PDB entry 3SI8 | X-ray diffraction, 2.15 A resolution | chains A and T of the 3 polymer chains in the assembly

== Chain A ==
Protein: DNA polymerase eta
Source organism: Homo sapiens
Notes: EC 2.7.7.7
UniProtKB: Q9Y253 (POLH_HUMAN); residues 1-432 here = UniProt positions 1-432
Amino-acid sequence (435 residues; row label = number of the first residue in the row; numbers below 1 keep their minus sign (Gly-2 is residue -2)):
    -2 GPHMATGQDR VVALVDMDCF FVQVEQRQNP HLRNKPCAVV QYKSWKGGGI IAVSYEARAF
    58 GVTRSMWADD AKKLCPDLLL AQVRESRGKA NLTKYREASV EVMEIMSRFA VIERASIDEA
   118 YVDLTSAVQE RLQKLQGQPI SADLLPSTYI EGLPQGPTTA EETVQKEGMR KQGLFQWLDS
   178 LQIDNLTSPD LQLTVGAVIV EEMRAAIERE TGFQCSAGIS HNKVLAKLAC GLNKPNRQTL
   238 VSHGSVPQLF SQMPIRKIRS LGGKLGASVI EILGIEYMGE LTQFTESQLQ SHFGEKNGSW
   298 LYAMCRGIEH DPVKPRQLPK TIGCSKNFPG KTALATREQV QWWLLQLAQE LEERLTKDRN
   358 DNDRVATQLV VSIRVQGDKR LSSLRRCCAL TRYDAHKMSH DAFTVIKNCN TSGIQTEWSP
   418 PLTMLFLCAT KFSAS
Disordered / not traced: -2, 154-160, 408-410, 431-432
Construct notes: expression tag (-2 to 0)
Metal / ion sites: Mg2+ site 1: Asp13, Met14, Asp115 (together with DZ4); Mg2+ site 2: Asp13, Asp115, Glu116 (together with DZ4) (shared with 1 residue of chain P); Co2+: His393, His397
Ligand contacts:
  - 2'-deoxyadenosine (3D1; (2R,3S,5R)-5-(6-amino-9H-purin-9-yl)-tetrahydro-2-(hydroxymethyl)furan-3-ol): Ser257, Leu262, Lys293, Asn294, Trp297
  - DZ4 (2'-deoxy-5'-O-[(R)-hydroxy{[(R)-hydroxy(phosphonooxy)phosphoryl]amino}phosphoryl]adenosine): Asp13, Met14, Asp15, Cys16, Phe17, Phe18, Ile48, Ala49, Tyr52, Arg55, Arg61, Ile114, Asp115, Glu116, Lys231
Curated features (UniProtKB/Swiss-Prot):
  - binding site (Mg(2+)): Asp13, Met14, Asp115, Glu116
  - binding site (Mn(2+)): Asp13, Met14, Asp115, Glu116
  - binding site (a 2'-deoxyribonucleoside 5'-triphosphate): Arg61
  - natural variant: Val37 (deletion: In XPV), Leu75 (deletion: In XPV), Arg93 (R93P: In XPV), Arg111 (R111H: In XPV), Thr122 (T122P: In XPV), Gly153 (G153D: In a breast cancer sample), Thr191 (T191P: In XPV), Gly263 (G263V: In XPV), Val266 (V266D: In XPV), Gly295 (G295R: In XPV), Arg361 (R361S: In XPV)
  - mutagenesis: Tyr52 (Y52A/F: Reduces DNA polymerase activity; Y52E: Reduces DNA polymerase activity. Increases fidelity of replication and reduces translesion bypass), Arg61 (R61A: Reduces enzymatic activity by two-thirds), Ser62 (S62G: Increased DNA polymerase activity and translesion bypass compared to wild-type), Ala68 (A68S/V: Severe reduction in thymine dimer translesion bypass), Asn324 to Pro326 (Reduces binding to chromatin and to monoubiquitinated PCNA. Abolishes binding to monoubiquitinated PCNA; when associated with 705-E--H-713 Del)
Reported in the primary citation:
  - binding site for the 12-nt DNA strand (chain T): Gln38
  - binding site for DZ4: Arg61
  - mutagenesis - Q38A: decreased catalytic activity on CPD
  - mutagenesis - R61A: decreased catalytic activity
  - disease-associated variants - A117P, T122P: decreased catalytic activity (proposed by the authors, not directly observed)
  - disease-associated variants - F290S, G295R: decreased stability (proposed by the authors, not directly observed)

== Chain T ==
Molecule: 12-nt DNA strand
Sequence (12 nucleotides; row label = number of the first residue in the row):
     1 TAACXATGAC GC
Disordered / not traced: 1-2
Modified / non-standard residues: TTD (cis-syn cyclobutane thymine dimer) at position 5

== Interface between chain A and chain T ==
Pairs across the interface - 24 pairs, chain A then chain T:
  Gln38(A) - TTD_5(T)  base contact
  Tyr39(A) - TTD_5(T)  base contact
  Lys40(A) - TTD_5(T)  phosphate contact
  Ser62(A) - DC4(T)  base contact
  Trp64(A) - DC4(T)  sugar contact
  Lys86(A) - DA6(T)  salt bridge to the phosphate
  Lys293(A) - DC10(T)  phosphate contact
  Lys293(A) - DG11(T)  salt bridge to the phosphate
  Arg313(A) - DA9(T)  salt bridge to the phosphate
  Pro316(A) - DG8(T)  phosphate contact
  Lys317(A) - DG8(T)  hydrogen bond to the phosphate
  Lys317(A) - DA9(T)  phosphate contact
  Thr318(A) - DT7(T)  sugar contact
  Thr318(A) - DG8(T)  hydrogen bond to the phosphate
  Gly320(A) - DT7(T)  hydrogen bond to the phosphate
  Cys321(A) - DA6(T)  phosphate contact
  Ser322(A) - TTD_5(T)  base contact
  Ser322(A) - DA6(T)  hydrogen bond to the phosphate
  Lys323(A) - TTD_5(T)  base contact
  Asn324(A) - TTD_5(T)  base contact
  Pro326(A) - DA3(T)  sugar contact
  Gly327(A) - DA3(T)  sugar contact
  Arg351(A) - DT7(T)  salt bridge to the phosphate
  Leu378(A) - DA6(T)  base contact
Other interface residues (no listed pair), chain A (27 interface residues in all): Ile48, Ala87, Leu89, Leu315, Ile319, Lys328, Phe423

== In short ==
27 residues of chain A face 9 of chain T across their interface; the contacts include 4 hydrogen bonds and 4
salt bridges. Among the polar pairs are Lys317(A)-DG8(T), Thr318(A)-DG8(T) and Gly320(A)-DT7(T). From the
paper: a binding site for the 12-nt DNA strand (chain T) at Gln38(A); R61A, A117P and T122P of chain A reduce
catalytic activity; 6 substitutions were tested in all.
Here chain A is DNA polymerase eta (Homo sapiens) and chain T is a 12-nt DNA strand. Entry 3SI8 (Human DNA
polymerase eta - DNA ternary complex with the 5'T of a CPD in the ...) was determined by X-ray diffraction
together with 3MR2, 3MR3, 3MR5 and 3MR6 from the same study.
